PDB entry 1E79 | X-ray diffraction, 2.40 A resolution | chains C and D of the 9 polymer chains in the assembly

Chain C:
Name: ATP synthase alpha chain heart isoform
Organism: Bos taurus
Notes: EC 3.6.1.34
UniProt: P19483 (ATP0_BOVIN); residues 1-510 here correspond to UniProt positions 44-553 (UniProt number = residue number + 43)
Sequence (510 residues; numbered 1 to 510; the number before each row is that of its first residue):
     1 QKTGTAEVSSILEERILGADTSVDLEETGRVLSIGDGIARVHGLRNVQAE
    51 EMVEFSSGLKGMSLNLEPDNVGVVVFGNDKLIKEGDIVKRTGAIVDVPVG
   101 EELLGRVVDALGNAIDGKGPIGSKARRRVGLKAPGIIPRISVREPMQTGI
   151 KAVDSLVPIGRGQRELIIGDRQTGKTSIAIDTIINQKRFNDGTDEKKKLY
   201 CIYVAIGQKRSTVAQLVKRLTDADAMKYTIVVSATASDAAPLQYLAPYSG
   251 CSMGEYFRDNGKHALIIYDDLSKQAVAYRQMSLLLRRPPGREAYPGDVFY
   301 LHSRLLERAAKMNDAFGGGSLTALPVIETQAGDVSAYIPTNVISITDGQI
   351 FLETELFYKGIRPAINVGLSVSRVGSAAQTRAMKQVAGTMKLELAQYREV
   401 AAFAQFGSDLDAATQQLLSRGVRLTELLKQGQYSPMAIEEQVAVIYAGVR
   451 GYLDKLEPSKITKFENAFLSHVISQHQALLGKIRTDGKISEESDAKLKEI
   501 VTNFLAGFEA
Unresolved in the structure: 1-18
Differences from the reference sequence: cloning artifact (481)
Ion coordination: Mg2+: Thr176 (together with ATP)
Ligand contacts:
  - ADP (adenosine-5'-diphosphate): Val371, Ser372, Arg373
  - ATP (adenosine-5'-triphosphate): Asp170, Arg171, Gln172, Thr173, Gly174, Lys175, Thr176, Ser177, Glu328, Phe357, Arg362, Pro363, Gln430, Gly431, Gln432

Chain D:
Name: ATP synthase beta chain
Organism: Bos taurus
Notes: EC 3.6.1.34
UniProt: P00829 (ATPB_BOVIN); the author numbering skips numbers that UniProt does not, so the offset changes along the chain: -4 to -1 = UniProt 47-50; 1-478 = UniProt 51-528
Sequence (482 residues; each row starts with the number of its first residue; note: 1 number in that range is skipped by the numbering (no residue carries it; nothing is unmodelled there); numbers below 1 keep their minus sign (Ala-4 is residue -4)):
    -4 AAQA
     1 SPSPKAGATTGRIVAVIGAVVDVQFDEGLPPILNALEVQGRETRLVLEVA
    51 QHLGESTVRTIAMDGTEGLVRGQKVLDSGAPIRIPVGPETLGRIMNVIGE
   101 PIDERGPIKTKQFAAIHAEAPEFVEMSVEQEILVTGIKVVDLLAPYAKGG
   151 KIGLFGGAGVGKTVLIMELINNVAKAHGGYSVFAGVGERTREGNDLYHEM
   201 IESGVINLKDATSKVALVYGQMNEPPGARARVALTGLTVAEYFRDQEGQD
   251 VLLFIDNIFRFTQAGSEVSALLGRIPSAVGYQPTLATDMGTMQERITTTK
   301 KGSITSVQAIYVPADDLTDPAPATTFAHLDATTVLSRAIAELGIYPAVDP
   351 LDSTSRIMDPNIVGSEHYDVARGVQKILQDYKSLQDIIAILGMDELSEED
   401 KLTVSRARKIQRFLSQPFQVAEVFTGHLGKLVPLKETIKGFQQILAGEYD
   451 HLPEQAFYMVGPIEEAVAKADKLAEEHS
Unresolved in the structure: -4 to -1, 1-8, 476-478
Covalent attachments: dicyclohexylurea (DCW) linked to Glu199
Ion coordination: Mg2+: Thr163 (together with ADP)
Ligand contacts:
  - ADP (adenosine-5'-diphosphate): Gly157, Ala158, Gly159, Val160, Gly161, Lys162, Thr163, Val164, Tyr345, Pro346, Phe418, Ala421, Phe424, Thr425
  - dicyclohexylurea (DCW): Thr163, Val164, Met167, Asn171, Lys175, Val420, Phe424

Chain C / chain D interface:
Contacting residue pairs - 125 pairs, chain C then chain D:
  Gly43(C) with Arg71(D), hydrogen bond (backbone-side chain)
  Leu44(C) with Arg71(D), hydrogen bond (backbone-side chain)
  Arg45(C) with Val70(D); Arg71(D)
  Asn46(C) with Val70(D)
  Val47(C) with Leu69(D); Val70(D)
  Gln48(C) with Gly68(D); Leu69(D); Val70(D)
  Ala49(C) with Thr66(D); Glu67(D); Gly68(D), hydrogen bond (backbone-backbone); Leu69(D), hydrogen bond (backbone-backbone)
  Glu50(C) with Glu67(D)
  Leu64(C) with Val16(D)
  Asn65(C) with Val16(D); Ile17(D)
  Leu66(C) with Ala15(D); Val16(D), hydrogen bond (backbone-backbone); Ile17(D); Leu69(D); Arg71(D)
  Glu67(C) with Ile17(D); Arg71(D), hydrogen bond (backbone-side chain)
  Pro68(C) with Val14(D)
  Asn70(C) with Arg71(D)
  Val71(C) with Arg71(D)
  Ile94(C) with Gly68(D)
  Lys132(C) with Asp64(D), salt bridge; Asn223(D); Glu224(D), salt bridge
  Ala133(C) with Asn223(D), hydrogen bond (backbone-side chain)
  Pro134(C) with Thr190(D)
  Gly135(C) with Thr190(D)
  Ile136(C) with Thr190(D); Asn194(D)
  Ile137(C) with Ile102(D); Asp103(D); Glu104(D)
  Arg139(C) with Thr190(D); Arg191(D); Asn194(D)
  Ile140(C) with Asn194(D)
  Ser141(C) with Asn194(D); Asp195(D), hydrogen bond
  Arg164(C) with Arg189(D)
  Arg287(C) with Ile17(D)
  Pro288(C) with Ala270(D), hydrophobic
  Arg291(C) with Val279(D); Ala314(D); Asp319(D), salt bridge
  Gly296(C) with Glu267(D)
  Asp297(C) with Glu267(D)
  Phe299(C) with Met222(D), hydrophobic; Arg229(D); Arg260(D); Gln263(D); Glu267(D)
  Tyr300(C) with Glu224(D); Pro225(D); Pro226(D); Arg229(D); Glu267(D)
  Ser303(C) with Met222(D), hydrogen bond (side chain-backbone)
  Arg304(C) with Met222(D)
  Glu307(C) with Glu188(D); Arg189(D); Thr190(D), hydrogen bond; Met222(D); Asn223(D)
  Ser335(C) with Ala314(D); Asp315(D), hydrogen bond
  Thr340(C) with Ala158(D); Tyr311(D), hydrogen bond (backbone-side chain); Ala314(D), hydrogen bond (side chain-backbone)
  Asn341(C) with Tyr311(D)
  Ile343(C) with Ala158(D), hydrophobic; Arg189(D)
  Ser344(C) with Ala158(D); Arg189(D), hydrogen bond (backbone-side chain); Met222(D); Arg260(D), hydrogen bond; Tyr311(D)
  Ile345(C) with Arg189(D), hydrogen bond (backbone-side chain); Met222(D), hydrophobic
  Thr346(C) with Arg189(D), hydrogen bond (backbone-side chain)
  Asp347(C) with Arg189(D), salt bridge; Arg191(D), salt bridge
  Gly368(C) with Glu341(D)
  Leu369(C) with Glu341(D)
  Ser372(C) with Phe424(D)
  Arg373(C) with Gly159(D); Arg189(D); Arg191(D); Phe424(D)
  Gly375(C) with Val423(D); Phe424(D)
  Ser376(C) with Val423(D), hydrogen bond (backbone-backbone)
  Gly388(C) with Thr425(D); Gly426(D)
  Thr389(C) with Thr425(D); Gly426(D); His427(D)
  Leu392(C) with Tyr345(D), hydrophobic; Tyr458(D)
  Ala395(C) with Glu341(D); Leu342(D); Gly343(D)
  Gln396(C) with Leu342(D), hydrogen bond (side chain-backbone); Ile344(D); Arg412(D), hydrogen bond; Gln455(D), hydrogen bond; Tyr458(D)
  Glu399(C) with Leu342(D); Arg408(D), salt bridge; Arg412(D), salt bridge
  Phe403(C) with Tyr381(D); Met393(D), hydrophobic; Val404(D), hydrophobic; Arg408(D)
  Phe406(C) with Ala389(D), hydrophobic
  Ser408(C) with Met393(D)
  Asp411(C) with Pro453(D)
  Ala413(C) with Pro453(D), hydrophobic
Also at the interface, not in a pair above, chain C (68 interface residues in all): Val142, Ala336, Tyr337, Asn366, Val374, Ala377, Leu417
Also at the interface, not in a pair above, chain D (68 interface residues in all): Ile94, Gly193, Tyr197, His198, Tyr219, Ser266, Leu271, Gly280, Pro313, Arg337, Ile388, Met459

Summary:
The chain C/chain D interface involves 68 residues from each chain; the contacts include 21 hydrogen bonds and
7 salt bridges. Polar pairs include Lys132(C)-Asp64(D), Lys132(C)-Glu224(D) and Arg291(C)-Asp319(D). ADP is
bound between chain C and chain D. Bound to chain C: ATP.
Chain C is ATP synthase alpha chain heart isoform and chain D is ATP synthase beta chain, both from Bos
taurus; the structure, Bovine F1-ATPase inhibited by DCCD (dicyclohexylcarbodiimide), was determined by X-ray
diffraction.
